7USJ - chain A; structure by X-ray diffraction, 2.08 A resolution.

# Chain A
Molecule: Bromodomain-containing protein 4
Organism: Homo sapiens
Notes: fragment: bd2
UniProtKB: O60885 (BRD4_HUMAN); numbering as in UniProt (aligned over 352-457)
Chain sequence (109 residues; numbered 349 to 457; the number before each row is that of its first residue):
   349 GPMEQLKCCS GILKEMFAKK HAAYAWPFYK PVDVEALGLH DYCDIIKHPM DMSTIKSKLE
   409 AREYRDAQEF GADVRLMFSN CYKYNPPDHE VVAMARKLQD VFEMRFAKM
Differences from the reference sequence: expression tag (349-351)
Ligand contacts: 82V (3-(2,3-dihydro-1,4-benzodioxin-6-yl)-5-(morpholin-4-yl)-7H-thieno[3,2-b]pyran-7-one): W374, P375, F376, V380, L385, L387, Y390, C429, Y432, N433, H437, V439
Curated features (UniProtKB/Swiss-Prot):
  - site: N433 (Acetylated histone binding)
  - natural variant: Y390 (Y390C: Found in a patient with a neurodevelopmental syndrome; uncertain significance), Y430 (Y430C: In CDLS6)
  - mutagenesis: N433 (N433A: Abolishes binding to acetylated histones)
What the authors report for this chain:
  - binding site for 82V: V380, L385, L387, V439
  - conformationally variable residues (side-chain flip): L385, L387

# Summary
Ligands of chain A: compound 82V. From UniProt: one mutagenesis site. From the paper: a binding site for 82V
at V380, L385 and L387 among others; conformational variability at L385 and L387.
Chain A is Bromodomain-containing protein 4 (Homo sapiens); the structure, BRD4-BD2 in complex with SF2523,
was determined by X-ray diffraction, deposited together with 7USG, 7USH, 7USI and 7USK.
